PDB entry 4IIJ | X-ray diffraction, 2.60 A resolution | chains A and F of the 6 polymer chains in the assembly

# Chain A
Protein: Tubulin alpha-1B chain
From: Bos taurus
UniProtKB: P81947 (TBA1B_BOVIN); residues 1-451 here = UniProt positions 1-451
Sequence (451 residues; numbered 1 to 451; the number before each row is that of its first residue):
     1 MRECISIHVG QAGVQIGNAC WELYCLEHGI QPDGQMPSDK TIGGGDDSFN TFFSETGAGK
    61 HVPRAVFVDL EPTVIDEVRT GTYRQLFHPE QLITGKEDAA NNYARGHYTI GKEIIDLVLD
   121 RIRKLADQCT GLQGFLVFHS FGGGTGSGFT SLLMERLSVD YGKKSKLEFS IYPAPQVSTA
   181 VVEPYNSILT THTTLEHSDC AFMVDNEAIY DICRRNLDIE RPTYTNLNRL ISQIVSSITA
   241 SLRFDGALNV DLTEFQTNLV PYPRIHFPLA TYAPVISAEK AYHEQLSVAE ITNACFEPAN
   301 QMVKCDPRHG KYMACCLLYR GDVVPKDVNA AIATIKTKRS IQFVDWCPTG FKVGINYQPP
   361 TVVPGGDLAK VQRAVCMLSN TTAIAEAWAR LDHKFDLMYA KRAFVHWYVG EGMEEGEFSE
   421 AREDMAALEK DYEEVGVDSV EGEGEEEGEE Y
Disordered / not traced: 438-451
Ion coordination: Ca2+: Asp39, Thr41, Gly44, Glu55
Small-molecule neighbours: GTP (guanosine-5'-triphosphate): Gly10, Gln11, Ala12, Gln15, Ile16, Asp69, Asp98, Ala99, Ala100, Asn101, Ser140, Gly142, Gly143, Gly144, Thr145, Gly146, Ile171, Pro173, Val177, Ser178, Thr179, Glu183, Asn206, Tyr224, Leu227, Asn228, Ile231
What the authors report for this chain:
  - conformationally variable residues (order/disorder transition): Ser439 to Glu447

# Chain F
Protein: Tubulin tyrosine ligase, TTL
From: Gallus gallus
UniProtKB: E1BQ43 (E1BQ43_CHICK); residues 1-378 here = UniProt positions 1-378
Sequence (384 residues; each row starts with the number of its first residue):
     1 MYTFVVRDEN SSVYAEVSRL LLATGQWKRL RKDNPRFNLM LGERNRLPFG RLGHEPGLVQ
    61 LVNYYRGADK LCRKASLVKL IKTSPELSES CTWFPESYVI YPTNLKTPVA PAQNGIRHLI
   121 NNTRTDEREV FLAAYNRRRE GREGNVWIAK SSAGAKGEGI LISSEASELL DFIDEQGQVH
   181 VIQKYLEKPL LLEPGHRKFD IRSWVLVDHL YNIYLYREGV LRTSSEPYNS ANFQDKTCHL
   241 TNHCIQKEYS KNYGRYEEGN EMFFEEFNQY LMDALNTTLE NSILLQIKHI IRSCLMCIEP
   301 AISTKHLHYQ SFQLFGFDFM VDEELKVWLI EVNGAPACAQ KLYAELCQGI VDVAISSVFP
   361 LADTGQKTSQ PTSIFIKLHH HHHH
Disordered / not traced: 98-184, 228-258, 363-370
Construct notes: expression tag (379-384)
What the authors report for this chain:
  - mutagenesis - R36E, R51A, R51A/H54A, H54A, R66E, S152E: decreased catalytic activity
  - mutagenesis - E331Q: abolished catalytic activity (citing earlier work)
  - mutagenesis - S76E: unchanged catalytic activity
  - post-translational modification sites: Ser76, Ser152 (citing earlier work)

# Interface between chain A and chain F
Residue-residue contacts (16):
  Gln176(A) - Pro56(F)
  Glu207(A) - His54(F)  salt bridge
  Glu297(A) - His306(F)
  Lys304(A) - His54(F)
  Cys305(A) - His308(F)
  Arg308(A) - Pro300(F)  hydrogen bond (side chain-backbone)
  Arg308(A) - Ala301(F)
  Arg308(A) - Ile302(F)
  Arg308(A) - Ser303(F)  hydrogen bond (side chain-backbone)
  His309(A) - Arg66(F)  hydrogen bond (side chain-backbone)
  His309(A) - Gly67(F)
  His309(A) - Ala301(F)
  Glu386(A) - Arg66(F)  salt bridge
  Arg390(A) - Gly50(F)
  Arg390(A) - His54(F)  hydrogen bond
  His393(A) - Arg51(F)
Interface residues without a listed pair, chain A (15 interface residues in all): Pro298, Ala299, Asp306, Lys394, Glu433
Interface residues without a listed pair, chain F (17 interface residues in all): Arg46, Gly53, Glu55, Glu299, Leu307
From the paper, about this interface:
  - specific contacts: Arg51(F)-His393(A), His54(F)-Arg390(A), Arg66(F)-His309(A)

# In short
15 residues of chain A and 17 residues of chain F are in contact, with 4 hydrogen bonds and 2 salt bridges.
Polar pairs include Glu207(A)-His54(F), Glu386(A)-Arg66(F) and Arg308(A)-Pro300(F). The authors report
contacts between Arg51(F) and His393(A), His54(F) and Arg390(A) and Arg66(F) and His309(A). The paper reports
that R36E, R51A and R51A/H54A of chain F, among others, reduce catalytic activity; modification sites Ser76(F)
and Ser152(F); 8 substitutions were tested in all.
Here chain A is Tubulin alpha-1B chain (Bos taurus) and chain F is Tubulin tyrosine ligase, TTL (Gallus
gallus). Entry 4IIJ (Crystal structure of tubulin-stathmin-TTL-apo complex) was determined by X-ray
diffraction together with 4IHJ from the same study.
